6EWJ - chains A and B; structure by X-ray diffraction, 1.90 A resolution.

Chain A (and B):
Protein: Putative capsular polysaccharide biosynthesis protein
Source organism: Streptococcus pneumoniae serotype 4 (strain ATCC BAA-334 / TIGR4)
Notes: chain B of this document is another copy of the same molecule, construct and numbering; everything in this record applies to it too
UniProtKB: A0A0H2URM1 (A0A0H2URM1_STRPN); residue numbers follow UniProt; this construct covers 1-408
Amino-acid sequence (427 residues; numbered -5 to 421; the number before each row is that of its first residue; numbers below 1 keep their minus sign (Met-5 is residue -5)):
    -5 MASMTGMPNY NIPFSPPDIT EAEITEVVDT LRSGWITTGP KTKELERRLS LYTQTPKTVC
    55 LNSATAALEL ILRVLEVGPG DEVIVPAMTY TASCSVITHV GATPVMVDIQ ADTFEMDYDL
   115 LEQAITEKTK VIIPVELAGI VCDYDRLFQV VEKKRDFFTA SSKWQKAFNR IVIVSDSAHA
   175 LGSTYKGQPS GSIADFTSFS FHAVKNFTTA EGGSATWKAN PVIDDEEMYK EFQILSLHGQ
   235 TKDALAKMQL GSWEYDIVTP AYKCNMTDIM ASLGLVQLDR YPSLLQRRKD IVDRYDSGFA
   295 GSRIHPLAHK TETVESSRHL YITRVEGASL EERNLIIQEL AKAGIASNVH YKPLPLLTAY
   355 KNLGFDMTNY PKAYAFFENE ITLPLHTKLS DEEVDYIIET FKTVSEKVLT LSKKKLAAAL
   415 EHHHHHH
Disordered / not traced: -5 to 5, 405-421 (chain B: -5 to 2, 238-245, 409-421)
Differences from the reference sequence: initiating methionine (-5); expression tag (-4 to 0, 409-421); conflict Thr178 (Ile in A0A0H2URM1)
What the authors report for this chain:
  - conformationally variable residues (order/disorder transition): Ala238 to Leu244
  - catalytic residues: Asp170, Lys199 (by similarity / conservation)
  - specificity-determining residues: Glu205 (proposed by the authors, not directly observed)

Interface between chain A and chain B:
Contacting residue pairs - 105 pairs, chain A then chain B:
  Pro11(A) with Ser27(B); Gly28(B); Ile30(B), hydrophobic
  Ile13(A) with Leu25(B)
  Glu15(A) with Arg26(B), salt bridge
  Ile18(A) with Val22(B), hydrophobic; Leu25(B), hydrophobic; Arg26(B)
  Val21(A) with Val21(B), hydrophobic
  Val22(A) with Ile18(B), hydrophobic
  Leu25(A) with Ile13(B); Ile18(B), hydrophobic
  Arg26(A) with Glu15(B), salt bridge; Ile18(B)
  Ser27(A) with Pro11(B)
  Gly28(A) with Pro11(B)
  Ile30(A) with Pro11(B), hydrophobic; Ala197(B), hydrophobic; Ala204(B)
  Thr31(A) with Ala197(B); Ala204(B); Glu205(B), hydrogen bond
  Asn56(A) with Asn56(B), hydrogen bond
  Ser57(A) with Lys257(B)
  Thr59(A) with His232(B)
  Tyr84(A) with His232(B); Gln234(B); Tyr249(B)
  Thr85(A) with Ile251(B)
  Ala86(A) with His232(B)
  Ser89(A) with Pro254(B)
  Thr92(A) with Pro254(B)
  His93(A) with Pro254(B), hydrogen bond (side chain-backbone); Ala255(B), hydrogen bond (side chain-backbone); Tyr256(B)
  His196(A) with Lys257(B)
  Ala197(A) with Ile30(B), hydrophobic; Thr31(B)
  Ala204(A) with Ile30(B); Thr31(B); Ile263(B), hydrophobic
  Glu205(A) with Thr31(B), hydrogen bond; Lys257(B), salt bridge; Asn259(B), hydrogen bond; Thr261(B)
  His232(A) with Thr59(B); Tyr84(B); Ala86(B)
  Gln243(A) with Gln332(B)
  Leu244(A) with Gln332(B); Ala335(B); Lys336(B)
  Gly245(A) with Gln332(B), hydrogen bond (backbone-side chain); Ala335(B)
  Trp247(A) with Arg327(B); Asn328(B); Ile331(B); Asn342(B); Val343(B), hydrophobic
  Glu248(A) with Lys346(B), salt bridge
  Tyr249(A) with Tyr84(B); Lys346(B), hydrogen bond (backbone-side chain)
  Asp250(A) with Leu351(B); Thr352(B), hydrogen bond
  Ile251(A) with Thr85(B); Leu351(B), hydrophobic; Thr352(B), hydrogen bond (backbone-backbone); Ala353(B), hydrogen bond (backbone-backbone)
  Val252(A) with Ala353(B)
  Thr253(A) with Ala353(B)
  Pro254(A) with Ser89(B); Thr92(B); His93(B), hydrogen bond (backbone-side chain); Ala353(B); Tyr354(B)
  Ala255(A) with His93(B), hydrogen bond (backbone-side chain)
  Tyr256(A) with His93(B)
  Lys257(A) with Ser57(B); His196(B); Glu205(B), salt bridge
  Asn259(A) with Glu205(B), hydrogen bond
  Thr261(A) with Glu205(B); Met264(B)
  Ile263(A) with Ala204(B), hydrophobic; Ile263(B), hydrophobic; Leu267(B), hydrophobic
  Met264(A) with Met264(B), hydrophobic
  Leu267(A) with Ile263(B), hydrophobic
  Arg327(A) with Trp247(B)
  Asn328(A) with Trp247(B)
  Ile331(A) with Trp247(B)
  Asn342(A) with Trp247(B)
  Val343(A) with Trp247(B), hydrophobic
  Lys346(A) with Trp247(B); Glu248(B), salt bridge; Tyr249(B), hydrogen bond (side chain-backbone)
  Leu351(A) with Asp250(B); Ile251(B), hydrophobic
  Thr352(A) with Asp250(B), hydrogen bond; Ile251(B)
  Ala353(A) with Ile251(B), hydrogen bond (backbone-backbone); Val252(B); Thr253(B); Pro254(B)
  Tyr354(A) with Pro254(B)
Other interface residues (no listed pair), chain A (60 interface residues in all): Thr202, Gln234, Gln332, Tyr345, Phe371
Other interface residues (no listed pair), chain B (63 interface residues in all): Thr202, Ser246, Ser341, Tyr345, Leu350, Asn356, Phe371

In short:
60 residues of chain A and 63 residues of chain B are in contact; the contacts include 17 hydrogen bonds and 6
salt bridges. Polar contacts include Glu15(A)-Arg26(B), Glu205(A)-Lys257(B) and Glu248(A)-Lys346(B). The paper
reports catalytic residues Asp170(A) and Lys199(A); the specificity determinant Glu205(A).
Both chains are Putative capsular polysaccharide biosynthesis protein (Streptococcus pneumoniae serotype 4
(strain ATCC BAA-334 / TIGR4)). Entry 6EWJ (Putative sugar aminotransferase Spr1654 from Streptococcus
pneumoniae, apo-form) was determined by X-ray diffraction (same publication as 6EWQ and 6EWR).
